8VAN - chains E and G of the 7 polymer chains in the assembly; structure by electron microscopy, 7.70 A resolution (low resolution: residue-level contacts below are approximate; hydrogen-bond / salt-bridge calls are withheld).

[Chain E]
Protein: DNA polymerase III subunit delta'
Organism: Escherichia coli
Reference sequence: P28631 (HOLB_ECOLI); residues 1-334 here = UniProt positions 1-334
Chain sequence (337 residues; row label = number of the first residue in the row; numbers below 1 keep their minus sign (Gly-2 is residue -2)):
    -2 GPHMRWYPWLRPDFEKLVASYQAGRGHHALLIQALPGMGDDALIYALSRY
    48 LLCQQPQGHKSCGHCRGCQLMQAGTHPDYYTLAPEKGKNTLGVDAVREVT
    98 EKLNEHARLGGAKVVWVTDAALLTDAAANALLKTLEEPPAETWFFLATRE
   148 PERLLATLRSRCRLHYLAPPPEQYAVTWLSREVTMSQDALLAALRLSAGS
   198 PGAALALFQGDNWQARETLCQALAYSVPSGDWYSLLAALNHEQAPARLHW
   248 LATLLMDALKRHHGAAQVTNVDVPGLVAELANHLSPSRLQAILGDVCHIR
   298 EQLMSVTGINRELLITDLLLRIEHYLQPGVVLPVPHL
Disordered / not traced: -2 to 0
Construct notes: expression tag (-2 to 0)
What the authors report for this chain:
  - mutagenesis - K130A: decreased catalytic activity

[Chain G]
Protein: Beta sliding clamp
Organism: Escherichia coli
Reference sequence: C3SLM2 (C3SLM2_ECOLX); residues 1-366 here = UniProt positions 1-366
Chain sequence (369 residues; each row starts with the number of its first residue; numbers below 1 keep their minus sign (Gly-2 is residue -2)):
    -2 GPHMKFTVEREHLLKPLQQVSGPLGGRPTLPILGNLLLQVADGTLSLTGT
    48 DLEMEMVARVALVQPHEPGATTVPARKFFDICRGLPEGAEIAVQLEGERM
    98 LVRSGRSRFSLSTLPAADFPNLDDWQSEVEFTLPQATMKRLIEATQFSMA
   148 HQDVRYYLNGMLFETEGEELRTVATDGHRLAVCSMPIGQSLPSHSVIVPR
   198 KGVIELMRMLDGGDNPLRVQIGSNNIRAHVGDFIFTSKLVDGRFPDYRRV
   248 LPKNPDKHLEAGCDLLKQAFARAAILSNEKFRGVRLYVSENQLKITANNP
   298 EQEEAEEILDVTYSGAEMEIGFNVSYVLDVLNALKCENVRMMLTDSVSSV
   348 QIEDAASQSAAYVVMPMRL
Disordered / not traced: -2 to 0
Construct notes: expression tag (-2 to 0)

[Chain E / chain G interface]
Pairs across the interface - 12 pairs, chain E then chain G:
  Arg63(E) - Asn118(G)
  Glu98(E) - Gln149(G)
  Asn101(E) - Asp150(G)
  Asn101(E) - Val151(G)
  Asn101(E) - Tyr154(G)
  Glu102(E) - Asp150(G)
  Glu102(E) - Tyr154(G)
  Glu102(E) - Val237(G)
  Ala104(E) - Lys235(G)
  Arg105(E) - Arg24(G)
  Arg105(E) - Leu49(G)
  Leu106(E) - Pro117(G)
Other interface residues (no listed pair), chain E (10 interface residues in all): Lys99, His103, Gly107
Other interface residues (no listed pair), chain G (16 interface residues in all): Pro25, Phe116, Leu119, Tyr153, Arg197, Asp238

[Summary]
Chain E and chain G form an interface of 10 and 16 residues respectively. From the paper: K130A of chain E
reduces catalytic activity.
Chain E is DNA polymerase III subunit delta' and chain G is Beta sliding clamp, both from Escherichia coli;
the structure, Structure of the E. coli clamp loader bound to the beta clamp in an Initial-Binding
conformation, was determined by electron microscopy together with 8VAL, 8VAM, 8VAP, 8VAQ, 8VAR, 8VAS and 8VAT
from the same study.
